PDB entry 7VL9 | electron microscopy, 2.60 A resolution | chains B and S of the 6 polymer chains in the assembly

# Chain B
Molecule: Guanine nucleotide-binding protein G(I)/G(S)/G(T) subunit beta-1
Organism: Homo sapiens
UniProt: P62873 (GBB1_HUMAN); residue numbers follow UniProt; this construct covers 2-340
Amino-acid sequence (345 residues; row label = number of the first residue in the row; numbers below 1 keep their minus sign (Gly-4 is residue -4)):
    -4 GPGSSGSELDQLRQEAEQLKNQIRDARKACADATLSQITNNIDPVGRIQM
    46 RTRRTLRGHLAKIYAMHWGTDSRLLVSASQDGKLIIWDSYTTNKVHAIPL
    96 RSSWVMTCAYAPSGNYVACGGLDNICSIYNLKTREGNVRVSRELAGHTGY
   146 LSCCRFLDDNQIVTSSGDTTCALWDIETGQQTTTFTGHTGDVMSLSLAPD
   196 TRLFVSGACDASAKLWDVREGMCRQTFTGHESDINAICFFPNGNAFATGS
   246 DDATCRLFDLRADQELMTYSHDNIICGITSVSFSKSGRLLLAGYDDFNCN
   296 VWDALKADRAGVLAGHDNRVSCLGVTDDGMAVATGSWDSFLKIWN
Disordered / not traced: -4 to 1
Sequence notes: expression tag (-4 to 1)
UniProt features mapped onto this chain:
  - modified residue: Ser2 (N-acetylserine), His266 (Phosphohistidine)
  - natural variant: Leu30 (L30F: In MRD42; uncertain significance), Arg52 (R52G: In MRD42), Gly64 (G64V: In MRD42), Asp76 (D76E: In MRD42; D76G: In MRD42), Gly77 (G77S: In MRD42), Lys78 (K78R: In MRD42), Ile80 (I80N: In MRD42; I80T: In MRD42), His91 (H91R: In MRD42; uncertain significance), Ala92 (A92T: In MRD42), Pro94 (P94S: In MRD42), Leu95 (L95P: In MRD42), Arg96 (R96L: In MRD42), 5 further natural variant entries in UniProt

# Chain S
Molecule: scFv16
Organism: Homo sapiens
Notes: antibody fragment or engineered binder
Amino-acid sequence (256 residues; row label = number of the first residue in the row):
     1 DVQLVESGGGLVQPGGSRKLSCSASGFAFSSFGMHWVRQAPEKGLEWVAY
    51 ISSGSGTIYYADTVKGRFTISRDDPKNTLFLQMTSLRSEDTAMYYCVRSI
   101 YYYGSSPFDFWGQGTTLTVSSGGGGSGGGGSGGGGSDIVMTQATSSVPVT
   151 PGESVSISCRSSKSLLHSNGNTYLYWFLQRPGQSPQLLIYRMSNLASGVP
   201 DRFSGSGSGTAFTLTISRLEAEDVGVYYCMQHLEYPLTFGAGTKLELKGS
   251 LEVLFQ
Disordered / not traced: 1, 121-134, 248-256
Disulfide bonds: Cys22-Cys96, Cys159-Cys229

# Chain B / chain S interface
Pairs across the interface (13; chain B residue first):
  Asp66(B) - Tyr103(S)
  Arg68(B) - Tyr103(S)  hydrogen bond
  Leu69(B) - Tyr103(S)  hydrophobic
  Val90(B) - Tyr102(S)  hydrophobic
  Arg129(B) - Val2(S)
  Arg129(B) - Arg98(S)  hydrogen bond (backbone-side chain)
  Arg129(B) - Phe110(S)
  Glu130(B) - Gly26(S)
  Glu130(B) - Phe27(S)
  Glu130(B) - Ala28(S)  hydrogen bond (backbone-backbone)
  Glu130(B) - Phe32(S)
  Gly131(B) - Phe32(S)
  Asn132(B) - Ala28(S)
Also at the interface, not in a pair above, chain B (10 interface residues in all): Asp83, His91
Also at the interface, not in a pair above, chain S (11 interface residues in all): Ser31, Ile100

# Summary
10 residues of chain B and 11 residues of chain S are in contact, with 3 hydrogen bonds. Polar pairs include
Arg68(B)-Tyr103(S), Arg129(B)-Arg98(S) and Glu130(B)-Ala28(S).
Here chain B is Guanine nucleotide-binding protein G(I)/G(S)/G(T) subunit beta-1 and chain S is scFv16, both
from Homo sapiens. Entry 7VL9 (Cryo-EM structure of the CCL15(26-92) bound CCR1-Gi complex) was determined by
electron microscopy (same publication as 7VL8 and 7VLA).
